7B9V - chains 6 and A of the 50 polymer chains in the assembly; structure by electron microscopy, 2.80 A resolution.

Chain 6:
Molecule: U6 snRNA
From: Saccharomyces cerevisiae
Sequence (112 nucleotides; each row starts with the number of its first residue):
     1 GUUCGCGAAGUAACCCUUCGUGGACAUUUGGUCAAUUUGAAACAAUACAG
    51 AGAUGAUCAGCAGUUCCCCUGCAUAAGGAUGAACCGUUUUACAAAGAGAU
   101 UUAUUUCGUUUU
Not modelled in the structure: 103-112
Metal / ion sites: K+: G52, A59, G60, U80; Mg2+ site 1: A59, G60, U80 (shared with 2 residues of chain I); Mg2+ site 2: C61, G77; Mg2+ site 3: G78, U80 (shared with 1 residue of chain E; 1 residue of chain I); Mg2+ site 4 near G81 (its only coordinating residue here)
Reported in the primary citation:
  - K+ coordination: G52, A59, G60, U80
  - Mg2+ coordination: A59, G60, U80

Chain A:
Molecule: Pre-mRNA-splicing factor 8
From: Saccharomyces cerevisiae
UniProtKB: P33334 (PRP8_YEAST); residue numbers follow UniProt; this construct covers 1-2413
Amino-acid sequence (2413 residues; each row starts with the number of its first residue):
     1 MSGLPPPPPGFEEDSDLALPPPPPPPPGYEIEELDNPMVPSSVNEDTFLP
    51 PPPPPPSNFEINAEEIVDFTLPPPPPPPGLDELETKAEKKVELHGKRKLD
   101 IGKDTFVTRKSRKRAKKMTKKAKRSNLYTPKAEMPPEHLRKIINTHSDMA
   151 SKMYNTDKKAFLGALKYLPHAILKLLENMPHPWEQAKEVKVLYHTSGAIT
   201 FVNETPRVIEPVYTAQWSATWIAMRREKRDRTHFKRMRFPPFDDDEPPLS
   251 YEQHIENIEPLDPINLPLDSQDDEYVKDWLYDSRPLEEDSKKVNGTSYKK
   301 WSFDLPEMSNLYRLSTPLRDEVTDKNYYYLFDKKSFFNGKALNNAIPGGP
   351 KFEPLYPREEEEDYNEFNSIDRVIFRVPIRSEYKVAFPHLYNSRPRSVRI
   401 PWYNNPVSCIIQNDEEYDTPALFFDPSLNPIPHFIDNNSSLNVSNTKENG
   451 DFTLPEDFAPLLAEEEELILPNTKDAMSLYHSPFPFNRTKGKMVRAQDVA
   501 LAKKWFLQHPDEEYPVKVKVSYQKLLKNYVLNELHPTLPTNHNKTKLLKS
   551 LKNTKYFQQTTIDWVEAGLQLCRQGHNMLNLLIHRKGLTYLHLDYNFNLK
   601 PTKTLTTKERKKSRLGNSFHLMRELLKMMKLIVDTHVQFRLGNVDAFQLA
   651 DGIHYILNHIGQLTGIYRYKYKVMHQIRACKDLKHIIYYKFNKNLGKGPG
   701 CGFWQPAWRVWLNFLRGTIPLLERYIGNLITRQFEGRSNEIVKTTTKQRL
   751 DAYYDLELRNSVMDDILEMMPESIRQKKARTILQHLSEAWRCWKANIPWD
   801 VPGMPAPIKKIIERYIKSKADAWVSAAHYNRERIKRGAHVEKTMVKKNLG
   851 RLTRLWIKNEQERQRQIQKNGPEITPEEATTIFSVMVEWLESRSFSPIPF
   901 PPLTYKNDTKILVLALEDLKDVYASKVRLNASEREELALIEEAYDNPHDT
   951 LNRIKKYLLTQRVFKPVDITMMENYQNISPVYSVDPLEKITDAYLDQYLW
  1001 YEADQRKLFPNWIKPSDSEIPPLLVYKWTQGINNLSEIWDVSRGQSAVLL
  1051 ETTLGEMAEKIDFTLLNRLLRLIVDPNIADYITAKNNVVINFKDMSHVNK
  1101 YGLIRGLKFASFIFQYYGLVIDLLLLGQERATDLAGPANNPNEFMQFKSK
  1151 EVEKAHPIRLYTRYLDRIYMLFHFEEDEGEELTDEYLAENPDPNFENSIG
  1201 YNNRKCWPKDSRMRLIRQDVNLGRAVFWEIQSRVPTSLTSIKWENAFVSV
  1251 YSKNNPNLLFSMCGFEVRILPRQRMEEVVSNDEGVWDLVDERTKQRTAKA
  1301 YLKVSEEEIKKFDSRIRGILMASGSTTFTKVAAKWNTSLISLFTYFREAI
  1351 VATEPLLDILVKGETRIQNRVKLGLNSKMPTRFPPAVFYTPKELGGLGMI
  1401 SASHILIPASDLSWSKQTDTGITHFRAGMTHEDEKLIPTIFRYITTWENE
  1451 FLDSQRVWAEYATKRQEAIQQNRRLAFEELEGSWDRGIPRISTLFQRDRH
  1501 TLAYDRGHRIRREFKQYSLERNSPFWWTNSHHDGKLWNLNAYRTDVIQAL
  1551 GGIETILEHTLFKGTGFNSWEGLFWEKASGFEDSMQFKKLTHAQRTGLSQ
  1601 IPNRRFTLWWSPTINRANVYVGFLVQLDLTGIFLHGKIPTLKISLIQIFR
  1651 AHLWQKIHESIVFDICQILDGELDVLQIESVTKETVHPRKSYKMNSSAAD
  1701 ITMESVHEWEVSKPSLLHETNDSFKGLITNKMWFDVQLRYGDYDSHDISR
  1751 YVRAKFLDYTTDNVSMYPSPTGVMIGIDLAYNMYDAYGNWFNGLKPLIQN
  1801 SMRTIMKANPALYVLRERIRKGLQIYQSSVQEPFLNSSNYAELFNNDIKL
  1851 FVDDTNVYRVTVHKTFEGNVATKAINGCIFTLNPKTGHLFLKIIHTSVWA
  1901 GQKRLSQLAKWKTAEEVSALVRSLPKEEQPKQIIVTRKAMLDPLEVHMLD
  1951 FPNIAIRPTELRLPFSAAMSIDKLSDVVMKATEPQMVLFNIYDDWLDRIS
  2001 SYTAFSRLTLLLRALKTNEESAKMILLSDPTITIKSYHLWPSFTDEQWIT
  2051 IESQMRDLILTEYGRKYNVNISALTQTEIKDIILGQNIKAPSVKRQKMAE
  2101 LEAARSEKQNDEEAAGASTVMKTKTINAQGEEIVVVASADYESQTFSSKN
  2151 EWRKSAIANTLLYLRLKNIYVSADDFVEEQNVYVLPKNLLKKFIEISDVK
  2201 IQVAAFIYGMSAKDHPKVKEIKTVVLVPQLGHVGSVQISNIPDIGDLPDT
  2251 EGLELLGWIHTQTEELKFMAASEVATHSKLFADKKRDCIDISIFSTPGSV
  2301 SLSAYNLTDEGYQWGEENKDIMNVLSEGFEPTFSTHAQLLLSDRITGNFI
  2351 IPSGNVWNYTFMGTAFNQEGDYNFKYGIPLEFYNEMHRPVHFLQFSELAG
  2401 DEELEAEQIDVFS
Not modelled in the structure: 1-125, 435-450, 2088-2150, 2396-2413
Small-molecule neighbours: D-chiro inositol hexakisphosphate (KGN): Arg236, Lys517, Tyr655, His659, Lys684, His685, Tyr688, Tyr689, Asn692, Lys697, Gly698, Pro699
Curated features (UniProtKB/Swiss-Prot):
  - region: Met1585 to Leu1598 (Important for branch point selection)
  - mutagenesis: His1658 (H1658S: No effect on viability), Glu1684 (E1684Q: No effect on viability), His1687 (H1687S: No effect on viability), Asp1700 (D1700N: No effect on viability), Asp1735 (D1735N: No effect on viability), Asp1853 (D1853A: Alters protein folding. Severely impaired growth. Strongly reduced growth at 35 degrees Celsius; when associated with A-1854; D1853N: Reduced growth at 30 degrees Celsius ...), Asp1854 (D1854A: Reduced growth at 30 degrees Celsius. Strongly reduced growth at 16 degrees Celsius. Strongly reduced growth at 35 degrees Celsius; when associated with A-1853 ...), Thr1855 (T1855A: Reduced growth at 30 degrees Celsius. Strongly reduced growth at 16 degrees Celsius), Thr1936 (T1936A: Reduced growth at 30 degrees Celsius. Strongly reduced growth at 16 degrees Celsius), Arg1937 (R1937K: Severely impaired growth. Reduced growth at 30 degrees Celsius. Strongly reduced growth at 16 degrees Celsius)

Chain 6 / chain A interface:
Pairs across the interface - 57 pairs, chain 6 then chain A:
  G31(6) - Lys555(A)  salt bridge to the phosphate
  C33(6) - Thr156(A)  hydrogen bond to the base
  A35(6) - Ser151(A)  sugar contact
  A35(6) - Met153(A)  phosphate contact
  U36(6) - Ser151(A)  phosphate contact
  U36(6) - Lys152(A)  hydrogen bond to the phosphate
  C43(6) - Tyr590(A)  sugar contact
  C43(6) - Glu609(A)  hydrogen bond to the sugar
  A44(6) - Thr606(A)  hydrogen bond to the phosphate
  A44(6) - Lys608(A)  phosphate contact
  A44(6) - Glu609(A)  sugar contact
  C61(6) - Gln748(A)  hydrogen bond to the sugar
  C61(6) - Arg749(A)  sugar contact
  C61(6) - Ala752(A)  sugar contact
  A62(6) - Gln748(A)  hydrogen bond to the phosphate
  A62(6) - Arg749(A)  salt bridge to the phosphate
  A62(6) - Ala752(A)  sugar contact
  A62(6) - Tyr753(A)  phosphate contact
  A62(6) - Leu756(A)  sugar contact
  G63(6) - Tyr753(A)  hydrogen bond to the phosphate
  G63(6) - Leu756(A)  sugar contact
  C69(6) - Lys612(A)  phosphate contact
  C69(6) - Arg737(A)  salt bridge to the phosphate
  U70(6) - Lys586(A)  salt bridge to the phosphate
  U70(6) - Lys611(A)  sugar contact
  U70(6) - Lys612(A)  salt bridge to the phosphate
  U70(6) - Arg614(A)  hydrogen bond to the sugar
  U70(6) - Arg737(A)  salt bridge to the phosphate
  G71(6) - Lys586(A)  salt bridge to the phosphate
  G71(6) - Arg614(A)  sugar contact
  G71(6) - Leu615(A)  phosphate contact
  G71(6) - Gly616(A)  phosphate contact
  G71(6) - Arg732(A)  salt bridge to the phosphate
  G71(6) - Arg737(A)  hydrogen bond to the base
  C72(6) - Gly616(A)  phosphate contact
  C72(6) - Asn617(A)  hydrogen bond to the phosphate
  C72(6) - Ser618(A)  hydrogen bond to the phosphate
  C72(6) - Tyr725(A)  stacking on the base
  C72(6) - Asn728(A)  hydrogen bond to the sugar
  C72(6) - Leu729(A)  phosphate contact
  C72(6) - Arg732(A)  salt bridge to the phosphate
  A73(6) - Asn728(A)  phosphate contact
  A73(6) - Arg732(A)  salt bridge to the phosphate
  U74(6) - Ile741(A)  phosphate contact
  U74(6) - Val742(A)  sugar contact
  U74(6) - Thr744(A)  phosphate contact
  A75(6) - Lys743(A)  salt bridge to the phosphate
  A75(6) - Thr744(A)  hydrogen bond to the phosphate
  A75(6) - Thr746(A)  phosphate contact
  A75(6) - Arg749(A)  salt bridge to the phosphate
  A76(6) - Lys743(A)  salt bridge to the phosphate
  A76(6) - Thr746(A)  hydrogen bond to the phosphate
  A76(6) - Gln748(A)  phosphate contact
  A76(6) - Arg749(A)  salt bridge to the phosphate
  G77(6) - Gln748(A)  hydrogen bond to the phosphate
  G78(6) - Lys611(A)  hydrogen bond to the phosphate
  A79(6) - Lys611(A)  salt bridge to the phosphate
Also at the interface, not in a pair above, chain 6 (23 interface residues in all): G30, A41, A42
Also at the interface, not in a pair above, chain A (36 interface residues in all): Gly587, Phe619, Gln733, Ser738

Summary:
Chain 6 and chain A form an interface of 23 and 36 residues respectively; the contacts include 16 hydrogen
bonds, 15 salt bridges and 1 aromatic stacking contact. Polar contacts include C33(6)-Thr156(A),
G71(6)-Arg737(A) and C43(6)-Glu609(A). From the paper: K+ coordination by G52(6), A59(6) and G60(6) among
others; Mg2+ coordination by A59(6), G60(6) and U80(6).
Here chain 6 is U6 snRNA and chain A is Pre-mRNA-splicing factor 8, both from Saccharomyces cerevisiae. Entry
7B9V (Yeast C complex spliceosome at 2.8 Angstrom resolution with Prp18/Slu7 bound) was determined by electron
microscopy.
